2IT0 - chains E and B of the 6 polymer chains in the assembly; structure by X-ray diffraction, 2.60 A resolution.

== Chain E ==
Molecule: mbtA/mbtB operator strand 1
Sequence (33 nucleotides; row label = number of the first residue in the row):
     1 CCCTGTTAGCACAGGCTGCCCTAATTTTAGTGG

== Chain B ==
Name: Iron-dependent repressor ideR
Organism: Mycobacterium tuberculosis
UniProt: P0A672 (IDER_MYCTU); residues 1-140 here = UniProt positions 1-140
Chain sequence (157 residues; row label = number of the first residue in the row):
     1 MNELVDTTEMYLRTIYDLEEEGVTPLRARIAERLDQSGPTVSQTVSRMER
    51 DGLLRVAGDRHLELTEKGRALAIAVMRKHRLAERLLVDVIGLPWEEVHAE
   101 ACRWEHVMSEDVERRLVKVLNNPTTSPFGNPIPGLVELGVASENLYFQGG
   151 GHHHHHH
Unresolved in the structure: 1-2, 148-157
Construct notes: expression tag (141-157)
Metal / ion sites: Ni2+ site 1: Met10, Cys102, Glu105, His106; Ni2+ site 2: His61 (together with acetate ion); Ni2+ site 3: His79, Glu83, His98 (together with acetate ion)

== How chain E and chain B interact ==
Pairs across the interface (17; chain E residue first):
  DG18(E) with Arg47(B), phosphate contact; Arg50(B), salt bridge to the phosphate
  DC19(E) with Thr7(B), sugar contact; Gln43(B), base contact; Arg47(B), salt bridge to the phosphate
  DC20(E) with Leu4(B), phosphate contact; Thr7(B), hydrogen bond to the phosphate; Gln36(B), hydrogen bond to the phosphate; Thr40(B), sugar contact; Gln43(B), hydrogen bond to the base
  DC21(E) with Asp35(B), phosphate contact; Gln36(B), phosphate contact; Ser37(B), hydrogen bond to the phosphate; Thr40(B), hydrogen bond to the phosphate
  DT22(E) with Ser37(B), base contact; Pro39(B), base contact
  DA23(E) with Pro39(B), base contact
Also at the interface, not in a pair above, chain E (8 interface residues in all): DT28, DA29
Also at the interface, not in a pair above, chain B (13 interface residues in all): Thr8, Thr44, Arg60

== Overview ==
8 residues of chain E and 13 residues of chain B are in contact; the contacts include 5 hydrogen bonds and 2
salt bridges. Polar contacts include DC20(E)-Gln43(B), DC20(E)-Thr7(B) and DC20(E)-Gln36(B). The Ni2+ site 1
is built by Met10(B), Cys102(B), Glu105(B) and His106(B).
Chain E is mbtA/mbtB operator strand 1 and chain B is Iron-dependent repressor ideR (Mycobacterium
tuberculosis); the structure, Crystal structure of a two-domain IdeR-DNA complex crystal form II, was
determined by X-ray diffraction (same publication as 2ISY).
